PDB entry 8P4O | electron microscopy, 3.04 A resolution | chains D and R of the 15 polymer chains in the assembly

== Chain D ==
Name: Chaperonin GroEL
From: Escherichia coli
Notes: EC 5.6.1.7
UniProtKB: P0A6F5 (CH60_ECOLI); numbering as in UniProt (aligned over 2-548)
Amino-acid sequence (547 residues; row label = number of the first residue in the row):
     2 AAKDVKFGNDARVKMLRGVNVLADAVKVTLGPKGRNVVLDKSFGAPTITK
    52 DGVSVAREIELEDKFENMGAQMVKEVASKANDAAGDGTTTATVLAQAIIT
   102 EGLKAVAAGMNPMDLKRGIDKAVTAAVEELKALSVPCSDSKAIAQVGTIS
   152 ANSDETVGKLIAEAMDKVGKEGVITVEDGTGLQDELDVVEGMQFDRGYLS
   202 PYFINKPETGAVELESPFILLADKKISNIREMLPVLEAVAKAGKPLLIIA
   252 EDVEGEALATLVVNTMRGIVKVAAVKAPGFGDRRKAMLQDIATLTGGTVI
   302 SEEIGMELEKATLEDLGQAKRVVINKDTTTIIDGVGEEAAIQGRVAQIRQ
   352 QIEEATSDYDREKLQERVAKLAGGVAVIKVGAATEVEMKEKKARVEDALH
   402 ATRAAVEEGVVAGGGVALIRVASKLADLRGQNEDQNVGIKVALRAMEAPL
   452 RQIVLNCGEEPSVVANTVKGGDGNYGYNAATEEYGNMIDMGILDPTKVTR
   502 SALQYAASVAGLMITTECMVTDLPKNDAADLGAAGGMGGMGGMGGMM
Not modelled in the structure: 526-548
Bound ions: K+: Thr30, Lys51, Thr90 (together with ADP); Mg2+: Asp87 (together with ADP)
Ligand contacts: ADP / beryllium trifluoride: Thr30, Leu31, Gly32, Pro33, Lys51, Asp52, Gly53, Asp87, Gly88, Thr89, Thr90, Thr91, Ile150, Asp398, Gly414, Gly415, Gly416, Ile454, Tyr478, Asn479, Ala480, Ala481, Met488, Ile493, Asp495

== Chain R ==
Name: Co-chaperonin GroES
From: Escherichia coli
UniProtKB: P0A6F9 (CH10_ECOLI); residue numbers follow UniProt; this construct covers 1-97
Amino-acid sequence (97 residues; row label = number of the first residue in the row):
     1 MNIRPLHDRVIVKRKEVETKSAGGIVLTGSAAAKSTRGEVLAVGNGRILE
    51 NGEVKPLDVKVGDIVIFNDGYGVKSEKIDNEEVLIMSESDILAIVEA
Not modelled in the structure: 1, 97
UniProt features mapped onto this chain:
  - modified residue: Lys34 (N6-succinyllysine)

== Chain D / chain R interface ==
Pairs across the interface - 11 pairs, chain D then chain R:
  Ile230(D) - Ala31(R)  hydrophobic
  Leu237(D) - Ile25(R)  hydrophobic
  Glu238(D) - Ala22(R)
  Glu238(D) - Ile25(R)
  Lys242(D) - Ala22(R)
  Lys242(D) - Gly23(R)
  Val264(D) - Thr28(R)
  Asn265(D) - Ile25(R)
  Asn265(D) - Val26(R)  hydrogen bond (side chain-backbone)
  Arg268(D) - Val26(R)
  Ile270(D) - Gly24(R)
Interface residues without a listed pair, chain D (12 interface residues in all): Arg231, Leu234, Glu257, Thr261
Interface residues without a listed pair, chain R (8 interface residues in all): Ser21

== Overview ==
Chain D and chain R form an interface of 12 and 8 residues respectively, with 1 hydrogen bond. Its one
hydrogen-bonded contact is Asn265(D)-Val26(R). Ligands of chain D: ADP / beryllium trifluoride. The K+ site is
built by Thr30(D), Lys51(D) and Thr90(D).
Chain D is Chaperonin GroEL and chain R is Co-chaperonin GroES, both from Escherichia coli; the structure,
CryoEM structure of a GroEL7-GroES7 cage with encapsulated ordered substrate MetK in the presence of ADP-BeFx,
was determined by electron microscopy, deposited together with 8P4M, 8P4N, 8P4R, 8QXS, 8QXT, 8QXU and 8QXV.
